1ZIN - chain A; structure by X-ray diffraction, 1.60 A resolution.

[Chain A]
Molecule: Adenylate kinase
Organism: Geobacillus stearothermophilus
Notes: EC 2.7.4.3
Reference sequence: P27142 (KAD_BACST); residues 1-217 here = UniProt positions 1-217
Amino-acid sequence (217 residues; numbered 1 to 217; the number before each row is that of its first residue):
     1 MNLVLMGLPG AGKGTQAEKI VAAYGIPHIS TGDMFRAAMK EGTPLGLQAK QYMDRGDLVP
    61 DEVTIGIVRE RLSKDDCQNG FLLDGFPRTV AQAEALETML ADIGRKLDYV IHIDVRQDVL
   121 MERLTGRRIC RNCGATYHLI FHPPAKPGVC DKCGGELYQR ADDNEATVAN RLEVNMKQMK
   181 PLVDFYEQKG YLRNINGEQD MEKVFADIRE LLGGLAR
UniProt features mapped onto this chain:
  - region: Ser-30 to Val-59 (NMP), Gly-126 to Asp-163 (LID)
  - binding site (ATP): Gly-10 to Thr-15, Arg-127, Thr-136, Tyr-137, Gln-199
  - binding site (AMP): Thr-31, Arg-36, Asp-57 to Val-59, Gly-85 to Arg-88, Gln-92, Arg-160, Arg-171
  - binding site (Zn(2+)): Cys-130, Cys-133, Cys-150, Cys-153

[Summary]
From UniProt: 10 ATP-binding residues, 12 AMP-binding residues and 4 Zn2+-binding residues.
Chain A is Adenylate kinase (Geobacillus stearothermophilus); the structure, Adenylate kinase with bound AP5A,
was determined by X-ray diffraction, deposited together with 1ZIP and 1ZIO.
